4Z3Z - chains E and F of the 4 polymer chains in the assembly; structure by X-ray diffraction, 2.67 A resolution.

== Chain E (and F) ==
Name: Iron-sulfur cluster-binding oxidoreductase, putative benzoyl-CoA reductase electron transfer protein
Organism: Geobacter metallireducens GS-15
Notes: chain F of this document is another copy of the same molecule, construct and numbering; everything in this record applies to it too
UniProtKB: Q39TV9 (Q39TV9_GEOMG); residue numbers follow UniProt; this construct covers 1-179
Sequence (179 residues; numbered 1 to 179; the number before each row is that of its first residue):
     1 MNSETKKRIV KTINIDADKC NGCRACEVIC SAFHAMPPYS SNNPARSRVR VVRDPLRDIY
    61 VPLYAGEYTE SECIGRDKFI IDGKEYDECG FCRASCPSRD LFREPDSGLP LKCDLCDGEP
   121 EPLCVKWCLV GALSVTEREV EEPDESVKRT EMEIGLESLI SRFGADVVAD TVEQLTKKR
Not modelled in the structure: 1-6, 144-148, 175-179 (chain F: 1-6, 177-179)
Ion coordination: 4Fe-4S cluster Fe site 1: Cys20, Cys23, Cys26, Cys128; 4Fe-4S cluster Fe site 2: Cys30, Cys113, Cys116, Cys124; 4Fe-4S cluster Fe site 3: Cys73, Cys89, Cys92, Cys96
Small-molecule neighbours:
  - 4Fe-4S cluster (SF4), molecule 1: Cys20, Asn21, Gly22, Cys23, Arg24, Ala25, Cys26, Val51, Pro62, Trp127, Cys128, Val130, Ala132, Leu133
  - 4Fe-4S cluster (SF4), molecule 2: Cys30, His34, Arg48, Val49, Tyr64, Cys113, Asp114, Leu115, Cys116, Pro122, Leu123, Cys124
  - 4Fe-4S cluster (SF4), molecule 3: Thr69, Glu72, Cys73, Arg76, Asp77, Cys89, Cys92, Ala94, Cys96, Ser98, Arg99

== How chain E and chain F interact ==
Residue-residue contacts (120):
  Arg8(E) - Glu72(F)  salt bridge
  Arg8(E) - Arg76(F)
  Val10(E) - Arg76(F)
  Lys11(E) - Ile74(F)
  Lys11(E) - Gly75(F)
  Lys11(E) - Arg76(F)  hydrogen bond (backbone-backbone)
  Thr12(E) - Arg76(F)
  Thr12(E) - Lys78(F)
  Thr12(E) - Glu88(F)  hydrogen bond
  Ile13(E) - Gly75(F)
  Ile13(E) - Arg76(F)  hydrogen bond (backbone-backbone)
  Ile13(E) - Asp77(F)
  Ile13(E) - Lys78(F)  hydrogen bond (backbone-backbone)
  Asn14(E) - Lys78(F)
  Ile15(E) - Lys78(F)  hydrogen bond (backbone-backbone)
  Ile15(E) - Phe79(F)
  Ile15(E) - Ile80(F)  hydrogen bond (backbone-backbone)
  Asp16(E) - Ile80(F)
  Ala17(E) - Ile80(F)  hydrogen bond (backbone-backbone)
  Ala17(E) - Ile81(F)  hydrophobic
  Asp18(E) - Ile80(F)  hydrogen bond (backbone-backbone)
  Asp18(E) - Ile81(F)
  Asp18(E) - Asp82(F)  hydrogen bond (side chain-backbone)
  Asp18(E) - Gly83(F)  hydrogen bond (side chain-backbone)
  Val61(E) - Phe79(F)  hydrophobic
  Pro62(E) - Phe79(F)
  Gly66(E) - Cys73(F)
  Glu67(E) - Thr69(F)
  Glu67(E) - Ser71(F)
  Glu67(E) - Glu72(F)
  Glu67(E) - Cys73(F)
  Thr69(E) - Glu67(F)
  Glu70(E) - Ser146(F)
  Glu70(E) - Val147(F)  hydrogen bond (backbone-backbone)
  Glu70(E) - Arg149(F)  salt bridge
  Ser71(E) - Glu67(F)  hydrogen bond
  Ser71(E) - Ser146(F)
  Ser71(E) - Val147(F)
  Glu72(E) - Arg8(F)  salt bridge
  Glu72(E) - Glu67(F)
  Glu72(E) - Ser146(F)  hydrogen bond (backbone-side chain)
  Cys73(E) - Gly66(F)
  Cys73(E) - Glu67(F)  hydrogen bond
  Cys73(E) - Arg93(F)
  Ile74(E) - Cys113(F)
  Ile74(E) - Asp114(F)
  Ile74(E) - Leu115(F)  hydrophobic
  Gly75(E) - Lys11(F)
  Gly75(E) - Arg93(F)  hydrogen bond (backbone-side chain)
  Arg76(E) - Val10(F)
  Arg76(E) - Lys11(F)  hydrogen bond (backbone-backbone)
  Arg76(E) - Thr12(F)
  Arg76(E) - Ile13(F)  hydrogen bond (backbone-backbone)
  Arg76(E) - Arg93(F)
  Arg76(E) - Arg138(F)
  Asp77(E) - Ile13(F)
  Asp77(E) - Arg93(F)  salt bridge
  Lys78(E) - Thr12(F)
  Lys78(E) - Ile13(F)  hydrogen bond (backbone-backbone)
  Lys78(E) - Ile15(F)  hydrogen bond (backbone-backbone)
  Phe79(E) - Ile15(F)
  Phe79(E) - Val61(F)  hydrophobic
  Phe79(E) - Pro62(F)
  Ile80(E) - Ile15(F)  hydrogen bond (backbone-backbone)
  Ile80(E) - Asp16(F)
  Ile80(E) - Ala17(F)  hydrogen bond (backbone-backbone)
  Ile80(E) - Asp18(F)
  Ile81(E) - Asp18(F)
  Ile81(E) - Tyr86(F)
  Ile81(E) - Phe91(F)  hydrophobic
  Asp82(E) - Asp18(F)  hydrogen bond (backbone-side chain)
  Asp82(E) - Asp82(F)
  Asp82(E) - Lys84(F)  salt bridge
  Gly83(E) - Asp18(F)  hydrogen bond (backbone-side chain)
  Lys84(E) - Asp82(F)  salt bridge
  Tyr86(E) - Ile81(F)
  Glu88(E) - Thr12(F)  hydrogen bond
  Glu88(E) - Arg138(F)  salt bridge
  Phe91(E) - Phe79(F)  hydrophobic
  Phe91(E) - Ile81(F)  hydrophobic
  Phe91(E) - Phe91(F)  hydrophobic
  Arg93(E) - Cys73(F)
  Arg93(E) - Gly75(F)  hydrogen bond (side chain-backbone)
  Arg93(E) - Arg76(F)
  Arg93(E) - Asp77(F)  salt bridge
  Ala94(E) - Glu67(F)
  Lys112(E) - Glu72(F)
  Lys112(E) - Ile74(F)
  Cys113(E) - Ile74(F)
  Asp114(E) - Ile74(F)
  Leu115(E) - Ile74(F)
  Leu115(E) - Gly75(F)
  Arg138(E) - Arg76(F)
  Arg138(E) - Glu88(F)  salt bridge
  Arg149(E) - Val167(F)
  Glu151(E) - Pro105(F)
  Glu151(E) - Asp106(F)
  Glu151(E) - Ser107(F)
  Glu151(E) - Arg162(F)  salt bridge
  Met152(E) - Phe163(F)  hydrophobic
  Met152(E) - Val167(F)  hydrophobic
  Met152(E) - Thr171(F)
  Ile154(E) - Asp106(F)
  Gly155(E) - Ser107(F)
  Gly155(E) - Leu109(F)
  Leu156(E) - Leu159(F)  hydrophobic
  Leu156(E) - Thr171(F)
  Leu156(E) - Val172(F)  hydrophobic
  Ser158(E) - Met36(F)
  Leu159(E) - Leu156(F)  hydrophobic
  Ser161(E) - Met36(F)
  Arg162(E) - His34(F)  hydrogen bond (side chain-backbone)
  Arg162(E) - Met36(F)
  Phe163(E) - Glu151(F)
  Phe163(E) - Met152(F)  hydrophobic
  Ala165(E) - Thr176(F)
  Val168(E) - Val172(F)  hydrophobic
  Thr171(E) - Met152(F)
  Val172(E) - Leu156(F)  hydrophobic
  Val172(E) - Ala169(F)  hydrophobic
Other interface residues (no listed pair), chain E (61 interface residues in all): Leu63, Pro97, Glu157, Ile160, Val167, Ala169
Other interface residues (no listed pair), chain F (61 interface residues in all): Asn14, Glu145, Gly155, Val168, Leu175

== In short ==
The chain E/chain F interface involves 61 residues from each chain, with 26 hydrogen bonds and 10 salt
bridges. Among the polar pairs are Arg8(E)-Glu72(F), Glu70(E)-Arg149(F) and Asp77(E)-Arg93(F). Ligands of
chain E: 3 copies of 4Fe-4S cluster.
Both chains are Iron-sulfur cluster-binding oxidoreductase, putative benzoyl-CoA reductase electron transfer
protein (Geobacter metallireducens GS-15). Entry 4Z3Z (Active site complex BamBC of Benzoyl Coenzyme A
reductase in complex with Zinc) was determined by X-ray diffraction together with 4Z3Y, 4Z3W, 4Z3X and 4Z40
from the same study.
